PDB entry 3PRZ | X-ray diffraction, 2.60 A resolution | chain A

[Chain A]
Protein: Phosphatidylinositol-4,5-bisphosphate 3-kinase catalytic subunit gamma isoform
Organism: Homo sapiens
Notes: EC 2.7.1.153
UniProt: P48736 (PK3CG_HUMAN); numbering as in UniProt (aligned over 144-1102)
Chain sequence (966 residues; numbered 143 to 1108; the number before each row is that of its first residue):
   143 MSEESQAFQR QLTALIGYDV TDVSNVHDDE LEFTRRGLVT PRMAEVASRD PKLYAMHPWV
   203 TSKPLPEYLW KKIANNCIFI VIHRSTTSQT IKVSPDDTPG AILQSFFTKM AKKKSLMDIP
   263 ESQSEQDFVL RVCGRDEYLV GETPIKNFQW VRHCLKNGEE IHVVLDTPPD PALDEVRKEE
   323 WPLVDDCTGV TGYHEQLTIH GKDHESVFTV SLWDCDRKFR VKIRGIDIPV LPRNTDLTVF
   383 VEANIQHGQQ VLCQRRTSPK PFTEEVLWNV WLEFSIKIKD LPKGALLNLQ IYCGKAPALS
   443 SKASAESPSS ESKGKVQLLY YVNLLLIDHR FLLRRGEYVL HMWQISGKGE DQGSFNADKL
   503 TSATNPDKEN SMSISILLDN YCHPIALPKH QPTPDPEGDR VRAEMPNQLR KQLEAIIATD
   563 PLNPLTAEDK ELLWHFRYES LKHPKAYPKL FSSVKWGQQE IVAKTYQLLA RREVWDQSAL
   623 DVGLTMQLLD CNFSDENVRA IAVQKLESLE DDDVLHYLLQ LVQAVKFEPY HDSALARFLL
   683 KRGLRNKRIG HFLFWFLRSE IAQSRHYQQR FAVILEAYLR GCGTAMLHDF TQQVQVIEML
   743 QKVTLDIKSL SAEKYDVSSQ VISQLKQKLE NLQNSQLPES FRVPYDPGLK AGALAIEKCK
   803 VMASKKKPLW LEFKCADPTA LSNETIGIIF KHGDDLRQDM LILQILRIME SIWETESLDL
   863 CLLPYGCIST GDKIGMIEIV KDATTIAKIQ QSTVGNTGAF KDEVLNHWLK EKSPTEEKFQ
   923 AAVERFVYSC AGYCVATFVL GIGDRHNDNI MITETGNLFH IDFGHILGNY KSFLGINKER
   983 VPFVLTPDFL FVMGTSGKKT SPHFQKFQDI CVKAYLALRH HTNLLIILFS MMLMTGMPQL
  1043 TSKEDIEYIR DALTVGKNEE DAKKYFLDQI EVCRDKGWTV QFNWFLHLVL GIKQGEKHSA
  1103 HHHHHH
Disordered / not traced: 143, 253-268, 323-351, 374-378, 436-457, 490-496, 531-543, 754-759, 973-980, 1094-1108
Differences from the reference sequence: initiating methionine (143); expression tag (1103-1108)
Swiss-Prot annotation at these positions:
  - region: V803 to K809 (G-loop), G943 to N951 (Catalytic loop), H962 to T988 (Activation loop)
  - binding site (ATP): G829 to L838, L864 to T872, F961 to L969
  - modified residue: T1024 (Phosphothreonine), S1101 (Phosphoserine)
Ligand contacts: 3RZ (4-amino-2-methyl-N-(1H-pyrazol-3-yl)quinazoline-8-carboxamide): W812, I831, K833, D836, L838, D841, Y867, I879, E880, I881, V882, A885, M953, F961, I963, D964

[Overview]
Chain A binds compound 3RZ. From UniProt: 28 ATP-binding residues.
Chain A is Phosphatidylinositol-4,5-bisphosphate 3-kinase catalytic subunit gamma isoform (Homo sapiens); the
structure, Quinazolines with intra-molecular hydrogen bonding scaffold (iMHBS) as PI3K/mTOR dual inhibitors,
was determined by X-ray diffraction, deposited together with 3PRE and 3PS6.
